9C0T - chains A and C of the 6 polymer chains in the assembly; structure by electron microscopy, 3.20 A resolution.

Chain A:
Molecule: Acetyl-CoA decarbonylase/synthase complex subunit alpha 2
From: Methanosarcina thermophila
Notes: EC 1.2.7.4
UniProtKB: Q9C4Z4 (ACDA2_METTE); residue numbers follow UniProt; this construct covers 1-803
Amino-acid sequence (803 residues; each row starts with the number of its first residue):
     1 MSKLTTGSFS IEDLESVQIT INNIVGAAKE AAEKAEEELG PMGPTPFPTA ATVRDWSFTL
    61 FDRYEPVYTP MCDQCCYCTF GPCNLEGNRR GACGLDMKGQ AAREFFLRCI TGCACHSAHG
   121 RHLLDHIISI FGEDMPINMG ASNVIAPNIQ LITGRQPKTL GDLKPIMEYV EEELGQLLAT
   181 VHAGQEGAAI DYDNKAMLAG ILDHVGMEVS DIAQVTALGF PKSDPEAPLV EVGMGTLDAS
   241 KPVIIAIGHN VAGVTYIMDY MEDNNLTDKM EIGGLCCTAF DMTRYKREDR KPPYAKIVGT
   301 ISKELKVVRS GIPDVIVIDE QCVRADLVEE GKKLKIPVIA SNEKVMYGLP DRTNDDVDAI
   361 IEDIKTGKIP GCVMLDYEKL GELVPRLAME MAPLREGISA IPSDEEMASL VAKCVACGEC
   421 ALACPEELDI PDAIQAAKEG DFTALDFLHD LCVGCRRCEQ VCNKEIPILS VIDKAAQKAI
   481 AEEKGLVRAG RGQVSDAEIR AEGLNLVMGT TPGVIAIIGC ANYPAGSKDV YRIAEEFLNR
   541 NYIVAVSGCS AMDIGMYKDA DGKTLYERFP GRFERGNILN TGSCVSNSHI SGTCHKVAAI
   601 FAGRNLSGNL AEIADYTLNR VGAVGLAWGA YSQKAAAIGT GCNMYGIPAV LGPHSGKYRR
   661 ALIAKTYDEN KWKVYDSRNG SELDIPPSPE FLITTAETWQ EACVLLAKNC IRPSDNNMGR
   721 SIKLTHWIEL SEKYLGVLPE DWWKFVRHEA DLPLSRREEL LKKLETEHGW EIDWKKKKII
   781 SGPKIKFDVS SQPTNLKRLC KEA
Unresolved in the structure: 1-38, 802-803
Bound ions: 4Fe-4S cluster Fe site 1: C72, C76 (shared with 2 residues of chain B); 4Fe-4S cluster Fe site 2: C75, C78, C83, C93; Fe(3)-Ni(1)-S(4) cluster Fe: H249, C277, C322, C520, C549, C584; 4Fe-4S cluster Fe site 3: C414, C417, C420, C462; 4Fe-4S cluster Fe site 4: C424, C452, C455, C458
Residues lining bound ligands:
  - carbon monoxide (CMO): G503, V507, F601
  - Fe(3)-Ni(1)-S(4) cluster (RQM): H249, C276, C277, I301, C322, G519, C520, G548, C549, C584, Y631, S632, K634
  - 4Fe-4S cluster (SF4), molecule 1: C72, Q74, C76
  - 4Fe-4S cluster (SF4), molecule 2: C75, Y77, C78, F80, G81, C83, G91, A92, C93, R103, A183
  - 4Fe-4S cluster (SF4), molecule 3: C414, V415, A416, C417, G418, E419, C420, P431, I434, V461, C462, N463, K464, I466, I468
  - 4Fe-4S cluster (SF4), molecule 4: A423, C424, P425, E426, L428, I430, C452, V453, G454, C455, R456, R457, C458, L469, I472
Reported in the primary citation:
  - binding site for carbon monoxide: V507, F601

Chain C:
Molecule: Acetyl-CoA decarbonylase/synthase complex subunit epsilon 2
From: Methanosarcina thermophila
UniProtKB: Q9C4Z3 (ACDE2_METTE); residue numbers follow UniProt; this construct covers 1-170
Amino-acid sequence (170 residues; row label = number of the first residue in the row):
     1 MVDTTKNTKL FTSYGVKTSK AITTEVAAKL ISKAKRPLFV VGTGVLDPEL LDRAVKIAKA
    61 KNIPIAATGS SMPGFVDKDV NAKYINLHQL GFYLTDPDWP GLDGNGNYDT IILLGHKKYY
   121 INQVLSAVKN FSDVKSISID RNYIQNATMS FGNLSKADHI AALDEVIDLL

How chain A and chain C interact:
Residue-residue contacts (74; chain A residue first):
  E65(A) - F92(C)
  V67(A) - F92(C)  hydrophobic
  Y68(A) - A127(C)
  Y68(A) - F131(C)
  T69(A) - H88(C)
  T69(A) - Q123(C)  hydrogen bond (backbone-side chain)
  T69(A) - A127(C)
  P70(A) - Y14(C)
  P70(A) - Q123(C)
  P70(A) - S126(C)  hydrogen bond (backbone-side chain)
  M71(A) - Y14(C)
  M71(A) - Q123(C)
  C72(A) - Y14(C)
  D73(A) - Y14(C)  hydrogen bond (backbone-backbone)
  Q74(A) - G15(C)
  E86(A) - K17(C)  salt bridge
  E86(A) - N130(C)
  G87(A) - N130(C)  hydrogen bond (backbone-side chain)
  M97(A) - N130(C)
  M97(A) - F131(C)  hydrophobic
  K98(A) - F131(C)
  L422(A) - L10(C)
  L422(A) - F11(C)
  A423(A) - F11(C)  hydrophobic
  P425(A) - Y119(C)
  E427(A) - K118(C)
  E427(A) - Y119(C)
  D429(A) - K156(C)  salt bridge
  R457(A) - F11(C)
  P524(A) - Y119(C)
  P653(A) - Y120(C)
  H654(A) - Y119(C)
  G656(A) - Q123(C)  hydrogen bond (backbone-side chain)
  K657(A) - Y119(C)
  K657(A) - Q123(C)
  A661(A) - H88(C)
  I663(A) - H88(C)
  I663(A) - F92(C)  hydrophobic
  A664(A) - Y93(C)  hydrogen bond (backbone-side chain)
  K665(A) - F92(C)
  K665(A) - Y93(C)
  K665(A) - D96(C)  salt bridge
  T666(A) - Q89(C)
  T666(A) - Y93(C)  hydrogen bond (backbone-side chain)
  Y667(A) - Y93(C)  hydrophobic
  Y667(A) - D96(C)  hydrogen bond
  Y667(A) - W99(C)
  Y667(A) - P100(C)
  E690(A) - Q89(C)
  T694(A) - N86(C)  hydrogen bond
  T694(A) - H88(C)
  T695(A) - N86(C)
  T695(A) - H88(C)  hydrogen bond
  T695(A) - Y120(C)  hydrogen bond
  E697(A) - T43(C)
  E697(A) - G69(C)
  E697(A) - K117(C)  salt bridge
  E697(A) - Y120(C)
  T698(A) - T43(C)
  T698(A) - S70(C)  hydrogen bond
  Q700(A) - S70(C)  hydrogen bond
  E701(A) - G69(C)
  E701(A) - Y84(C)  hydrogen bond
  E701(A) - N86(C)
  Y734(A) - P73(C)
  L735(A) - G69(C)
  L735(A) - M72(C)
  L735(A) - P73(C)
  L735(A) - Y84(C)  hydrophobic
  G736(A) - V76(C)
  V737(A) - M72(C)  hydrophobic
  V737(A) - V76(C)  hydrophobic
  E740(A) - K83(C)
  E740(A) - Y84(C)
Also at the interface, not in a pair above, chain A (48 interface residues in all): N88, E419, D432, V461, A696, L705
Also at the interface, not in a pair above, chain C (37 interface residues in all): K9, V16, T68, D98, K129, N153

Summary:
Chain A and chain C form an interface of 48 and 37 residues respectively, with 14 hydrogen bonds and 4 salt
bridges. Polar contacts include E86(A)-K17(C), D429(A)-K156(C) and K665(A)-D96(C). Ligands of chain A: 4
copies of 4Fe-4S cluster, Fe(3)-Ni(1)-S(4) cluster and carbon monoxide. From the paper: a binding site for
carbon monoxide at V507(A) and F601(A).
Chain A is Acetyl-CoA decarbonylase/synthase complex subunit alpha 2 and chain C is Acetyl-CoA
decarbonylase/synthase complex subunit epsilon 2, both from Methanosarcina thermophila; the structure, Carbon
monoxide dehydrogenase/acetyl-CoA synthase (CODH/ACS) hexamer from Methanosarcina thermophila, was determined
by electron microscopy (same publication as 9C0Q, 9C0R and 9C0S).
